PDB entry 9B1W | electron microscopy, 3.26 A resolution | chains A and I of the 54 polymer chains in the assembly

Chain A:
Molecule: 15S rRNA
From: Mycolicibacterium smegmatis
Sequence (1511 nucleotides; numbered 7 to 1517; the number before each row is that of its first residue):
     7 UUUGGAGAGU UUGAUCCUGG CUCAGGACGA ACGCUGGCGG CGUGCUUAAC ACAUGCAAGU
    67 CGAACGGAAA GGCCCUUUCG GGGGUACUCG AGUGGCGAAC GGGUGAGUAA CACGUGGGUG
   127 AUCUGCCCUG CACUUUGGGA UAAGCCUGGG AAACUGGGUC UAAUACCGAA UACACCCUGC
   187 UGGUCGCAUG GCCUGGUAGG GGAAAGCUUU UGCGGUGUGG GAUGGGCCCG CGGCCUAUCA
   247 GCUUGUUGGU GGGGUGAUGG CCUACCAAGG CGACGACGGG UAGCCGGCCU GAGAGGGUGA
   307 CCGGCCACAC UGGGACUGAG AUACGGCCCA GACUCCUACG GGAGGCAGCA GUGGGGAAUA
   367 UUGCACAAUG GGCGCAAGCC UGAUGCAGCG ACGCCGCGUG AGGGAUGACG GCCUUCGGGU
   427 UGUAAACCUC UUUCAGCACA GACGAAGCGC AAGUGACGGU AUGUGCAGAA GAAGGACCGG
   487 CCAACUACGU GCCAGCAGCC XCGGUAAUAC GUAGGGUCCG AGCGUUGUCC GGAAUUACUG
   547 GGCGUAAAGA GCUCGUAGGU GGUUUGUCGC GUUGUUCGUG AAAACUCACA GCUUAACUGU
   607 GGGCGUGCGG GCGAUACGGG CAGACUAGAG UACUGCAGGG GAGACUGGAA UUCCUGGUGU
   667 AGCGGUGGAA UGCGCAGAUA UCAGGAGGAA CACCGGUGGC GAAGGCGGGU CUCUGGGCAG
   727 UAACUGACGC UGAGGAGCGA AAGCGUGGGG AGCGAACAGG AUUAGAUACC CUGGUAGUCC
   787 ACGCCGUAAA CGGUGGGUAC UAGGUGUGGG UUUCCUUCCU UGGGAUCCGU GCCGUAGCUA
   847 ACGCAUUAAG UACCCCGCCU GGGGAGUACG GCCGCAAGGC UAAAACUCAA AGGAAUUGAC
   907 GGGGGCCCGC ACAAGCGGCG GAGCAUGUGG AUUAAUUCGA UGCAACGCGA AGAACCUUAC
   967 CUGGGUUUGA CAUGCACAGG ACGCCGGCAG AGAUGUCGGU UCCCUUGUGG CCUGUGUGCA
  1027 GGUGGUGCAU GGCUGUCGUC AGCUCGUGUC GUGAGAUGUU GGGUUAAGUC CCGCAACGAG
  1087 CGCAACCCUU GUCUCAUGUU GCCAGCACGU UAUGGUGGGG ACUCGUGAGA GACUGCCGGG
  1147 GUCAACUCGG AGGAAGGUGG GGAUGACGUC AAGUCAUCAU GCCCCUUAUG UCCAGGGCUU
  1207 CACACAUGCU ACAAUGGCCG GUACAAAGGG CUGCGAUGCC GUGAGGUGGA GCGAAUCCUU
  1267 UCAAAGCCGG UCUCAGUUCG GAUCGGGGUC UGCAACUCGA CCCCGUGAAG UCGGAGUCGC
  1327 UAGUAAUCGC AGAUCAGCAA CGCUGCGGUG AAUACGUUCC CGGGCCUUGU ACACACCGCC
  1387 CGUCACGUCA UGAAAGUCGG UAACACCCGA AGCCGGUGGC CUAACCCUUG UGGAGGGAGC
  1447 CGUCGAAGGU GGGAUCGGCG AUUGGGACGA AGUCGUAACA AGGUAGCCGU ACCGGAAGGU
  1507 GCGGCUGGAU C
Modified positions: G7M (N7-methyl-guanosine-5'-monophosphate) at position 507
Bound ions: Mg2+ site 1: U9, G10; Mg2+ site 2 near U16 (its only coordinating residue here); Mg2+ site 3: U17, U18; Mg2+ site 4: U24, G25; Mg2+ site 5 near A37 (its only coordinating residue here); Mg2+ site 6: U41, G42; Mg2+ site 7: G48, U49, G396, C398; Mg2+ site 8: U52, U110, G111; Mg2+ site 9 near A57 (its only coordinating residue here); Mg2+ site 10: G65, U66; Mg2+ site 11 near G96 (its only coordinating residue here); Mg2+ site 12: A105, C106; 152 more Mg2+ sites not listed

Chain I:
Name: Small ribosomal subunit protein uS9
From: Mycolicibacterium smegmatis
UniProt: A0QSP9 (RS9_MYCS2); residue numbers follow UniProt; this construct covers 25-150
Sequence (126 residues; row label = number of the first residue in the row):
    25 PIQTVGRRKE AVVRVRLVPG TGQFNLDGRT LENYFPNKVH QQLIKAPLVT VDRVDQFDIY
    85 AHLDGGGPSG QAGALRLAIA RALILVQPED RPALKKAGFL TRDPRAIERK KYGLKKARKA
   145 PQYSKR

Interface between chain A and chain I:
Pairs across the interface (61):
  G948(A) - Lys149(I)  sugar contact
  C949(A) - Lys149(I)  hydrogen bond to the phosphate
  A950(A) - Lys149(I)  salt bridge to the phosphate
  G1097(A) - Arg126(I)  sugar contact
  G1097(A) - Pro128(I)  sugar contact
  U1098(A) - Arg31(I)  salt bridge to the phosphate
  U1098(A) - Arg126(I)  hydrogen bond to the sugar
  C1099(A) - Arg31(I)  salt bridge to the phosphate
  C1109(A) - His86(I)  salt bridge to the phosphate
  A1110(A) - Pro25(I)  sugar contact
  A1110(A) - Arg40(I)  salt bridge to the phosphate
  A1127(A) - Gln27(I)  hydrogen bond to the base
  C1128(A) - Val29(I)  sugar contact
  C1128(A) - Arg38(I)  hydrogen bond to the base
  U1129(A) - Val36(I)  sugar contact
  G1158(A) - Lys119(I)  salt bridge to the phosphate
  G1159(A) - Arg115(I)  salt bridge to the phosphate
  G1159(A) - Lys119(I)  salt bridge to the phosphate
  A1160(A) - Thr125(I)  sugar contact
  A1160(A) - Arg126(I)  salt bridge to the phosphate
  G1167(A) - Arg133(I)  sugar contact
  G1168(A) - Lys135(I)  hydrogen bond to the phosphate
  A1169(A) - Lys135(I)  salt bridge to the phosphate
  A1169(A) - Tyr136(I)  hydrogen bond to the phosphate
  U1213(A) - Gln146(I)  hydrogen bond to the phosphate
  U1213(A) - Ser148(I)  phosphate contact
  G1214(A) - Gln146(I)  phosphate contact
  C1230(A) - Phe59(I)  sugar contact
  C1230(A) - Gly90(I)  phosphate contact
  C1230(A) - Gly91(I)  sugar contact
  C1230(A) - Pro92(I)  base contact
  C1230(A) - Gln95(I)  hydrogen bond to the phosphate
  A1231(A) - Gly89(I)  hydrogen bond to the phosphate
  A1231(A) - Gly90(I)  phosphate contact
  A1231(A) - Gln95(I)  hydrogen bond to the phosphate
  C1324(A) - Tyr147(I)  hydrogen bond to the sugar
  G1325(A) - Tyr147(I)  phosphate contact
  C1326(A) - Arg142(I)  sugar contact
  G1329(A) - Arg129(I)  hydrogen bond to the base
  G1329(A) - Glu132(I)  phosphate contact
  U1330(A) - Glu132(I)  phosphate contact
  U1330(A) - Ala141(I)  phosphate contact
  U1330(A) - Arg142(I)  hydrogen bond to the phosphate
  A1331(A) - Arg142(I)  salt bridge to the phosphate
  A1331(A) - Lys143(I)  salt bridge to the phosphate
  A1332(A) - Lys143(I)  salt bridge to the phosphate
  U1333(A) - Lys140(I)  hydrogen bond to the base
  U1350(A) - Gly137(I)  hydrogen bond to the phosphate
  U1350(A) - Leu138(I)  phosphate contact
  G1351(A) - Lys134(I)  salt bridge to the phosphate
  G1351(A) - Lys135(I)  phosphate contact
  G1351(A) - Tyr136(I)  hydrogen bond to the phosphate
  C1352(A) - Lys134(I)  phosphate contact
  G1353(A) - Ile131(I)  phosphate contact
  G1353(A) - Lys140(I)  base contact
  G1354(A) - Lys33(I)  phosphate contact
  G1354(A) - Ile131(I)  phosphate contact
  G1354(A) - Lys140(I)  hydrogen bond to the base
  U1355(A) - Lys33(I)  salt bridge to the phosphate
  U1355(A) - Pro92(I)  phosphate contact
  U1355(A) - Ser93(I)  phosphate contact
Other interface residues (no listed pair), chain A (42 interface residues in all): C1108, C1130, A1229, A1232, U1327, C1334, C1349
Other interface residues (no listed pair), chain I (43 interface residues in all): Arg53, Asp88, Lys139, Ala144, Arg150

Overview:
Chain A and chain I form an interface of 42 and 43 residues respectively, with 17 hydrogen bonds and 15 salt
bridges. Among the polar pairs are A1127(A)-Gln27(I), C1128(A)-Arg38(I) and G1329(A)-Arg129(I). U9(A) and
G10(A) form the Mg2+ site 1.
Here chain A is 15S rRNA and chain I is Small ribosomal subunit protein uS9, both from Mycolicibacterium
smegmatis. Entry 9B1W (HWS19 strain WT mycobacterial ribosome) was determined by electron microscopy.
